Entry 4KAS (X-ray diffraction, 1.85 A resolution); this record covers chains B and C of the 4 polymer chains in the assembly.

Chain B (and C):
Name: Thymidylate synthase ThyX
Source organism: Thermotoga maritima
Notes: EC 2.1.1.148; fragment: tm0449; chain C of this document is another copy of the same molecule, construct and numbering; everything in this record applies to it too
UniProt: Q9WYT0 (THYX_THEMA); numbering as in UniProt (aligned over 1-220)
Amino-acid sequence (232 residues; numbered -11 to 220; the number before each row is that of its first residue; numbers below 1 keep their minus sign (Met-11 is residue -11)):
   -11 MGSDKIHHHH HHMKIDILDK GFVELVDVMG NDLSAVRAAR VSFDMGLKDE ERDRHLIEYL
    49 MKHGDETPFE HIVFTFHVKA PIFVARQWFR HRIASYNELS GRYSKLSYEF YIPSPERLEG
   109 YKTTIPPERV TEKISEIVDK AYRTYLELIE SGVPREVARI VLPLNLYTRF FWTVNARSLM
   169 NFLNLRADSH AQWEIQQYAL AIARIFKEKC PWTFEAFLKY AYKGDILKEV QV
Unresolved in the structure: -11 to -1, 33-36 (chain C: -11 to -1, 33-35)
Construct notes: engineered mutation Met-11, Asp53 (His in Q9WYT0); expression tag (-10 to 0)
Ligand contacts:
  - 2'-deoxyuridine-5'-monophosphate (DU), molecule 1: Arg74, Gln75, Arg78, Arg174
  - 2'-deoxyuridine-5'-monophosphate (DU), molecule 2: Phe77, Glu86, Leu87, Ser88, Gly89, Arg90, Arg147
  - FAD (flavin-adenine dinucleotide), molecule 1: Ser30, Asp53, Glu54, Thr55, Glu58, Ile81, Asn163, Arg165, Ser166, Asn169
  - FAD, molecule 2: Ala82, Ser83, Tyr84, Asn85, Glu86, Ser88, Arg90, Tyr91
Curated features (UniProtKB/Swiss-Prot):
  - motif: Arg78 to Ser88 (ThyX motif)
  - active site: Arg174 (Involved in ionization of N3 of dUMP, leading to its activation)
  - binding site (FAD): Thr55, Arg78 to Ile81, Glu86, Asn163 to Arg165, Asn169
  - binding site (dUMP): Gln75 to Arg78, Glu86 to Arg90, Arg147, Arg174
  - mutagenesis: Ser88 (S88A/C: Still catalytically active although shows a large decrease in activity), Arg90 (R90A: Binds dUMP 670-fold weaker than wild-type), Glu144 (E144A: Shows 0.113% of wild-type activity; E144R: Shows 0.016% of wild-type activity), Arg174 (R174A: Still catalytically active although only shows 0.0008% of wild-type activity. Binds dUMP 7300-fold weaker than wild-type; R174K: Loss of catalytic activity)
From the paper describing this entry:
  - binding site for 2'-deoxyuridine-5'-monophosphate: Ser88, Gly89, Arg90
  - mutagenesis - H53D: decreased binding to flavin-adenine dinucleotide
  - mutagenesis - H53D: decreased catalytic activity (citing earlier work)

Interface between chain B and chain C:
Contacting residue pairs - 80 pairs, chain B then chain C:
  Ile70(B) - Arg74(C)
  Ile70(B) - Leu152(C)  hydrophobic
  Phe71(B) - Arg147(C)
  Phe71(B) - Ile148(C)  hydrophobic
  Arg74(B) - Ile70(C)
  Arg74(B) - Arg74(C)
  Arg74(B) - Glu86(C)  salt bridge
  Gln75(B) - Arg90(C)
  Gln75(B) - Arg147(C)
  Phe77(B) - Arg78(C)
  Arg78(B) - Phe77(C)
  Arg78(B) - Tyr84(C)  hydrogen bond (side chain-backbone)
  Arg80(B) - Arg80(C)
  Arg80(B) - Ala82(C)  hydrogen bond (side chain-backbone)
  Arg80(B) - Ser83(C)
  Ala82(B) - Arg80(C)  hydrogen bond (backbone-side chain)
  Ser83(B) - Arg80(C)
  Tyr84(B) - Arg78(C)  hydrogen bond (backbone-side chain)
  Glu86(B) - Arg74(C)  salt bridge
  Arg90(B) - Gln75(C)
  Arg90(B) - His178(C)  hydrogen bond (side chain-backbone)
  Arg90(B) - Ala179(C)
  Arg90(B) - Gln180(C)
  Pro101(B) - Ile148(C)  hydrophobic
  Arg105(B) - Glu144(C)  salt bridge
  Arg105(B) - Val145(C)
  Tyr109(B) - Pro142(C)
  Lys110(B) - Gly140(C)
  Thr111(B) - Ser139(C)
  Thr111(B) - Gly140(C)
  Thr112(B) - Ser139(C)  hydrogen bond (backbone-backbone)
  Val118(B) - Val141(C)  hydrophobic
  Lys121(B) - Glu135(C)  salt bridge
  Ile122(B) - Val149(C)  hydrophobic
  Ile125(B) - Lys128(C)
  Ile125(B) - Ala129(C)
  Ile125(B) - Thr132(C)
  Ile125(B) - Val149(C)  hydrophobic
  Lys128(B) - Ile125(C)
  Ala129(B) - Ile125(C)
  Leu136(B) - Val118(C)  hydrophobic
  Ser139(B) - Thr111(C)
  Ser139(B) - Thr112(C)  hydrogen bond (backbone-backbone)
  Ser139(B) - Ile113(C)
  Gly140(B) - Lys110(C)
  Gly140(B) - Thr111(C)
  Val141(B) - Val118(C)  hydrophobic
  Pro142(B) - Leu106(C)
  Pro142(B) - Tyr109(C)
  Glu144(B) - Arg105(C)  salt bridge
  Glu144(B) - Gln180(C)  hydrogen bond (backbone-side chain)
  Val145(B) - Arg105(C)
  Arg147(B) - Arg74(C)
  Arg147(B) - Gln75(C)
  Arg147(B) - Leu152(C)
  Arg147(B) - Gln180(C)  hydrogen bond
  Ile148(B) - Phe71(C)  hydrophobic
  Ile148(B) - Tyr99(C)
  Ile148(B) - Pro101(C)  hydrophobic
  Ile148(B) - Pro151(C)
  Ile148(B) - Leu152(C)  hydrogen bond (backbone-backbone)
  Ile148(B) - Asn153(C)  hydrogen bond (backbone-backbone)
  Val149(B) - Ile122(C)  hydrophobic
  Val149(B) - Ile125(C)  hydrophobic
  Val149(B) - Pro151(C)
  Leu150(B) - Pro151(C)
  Leu150(B) - Leu152(C)  hydrogen bond (backbone-backbone)
  Pro151(B) - Ile148(C)
  Pro151(B) - Val149(C)
  Pro151(B) - Leu150(C)
  Leu152(B) - Arg147(C)
  Leu152(B) - Ile148(C)  hydrogen bond (backbone-backbone)
  Leu152(B) - Leu150(C)  hydrogen bond (backbone-backbone)
  Leu152(B) - Leu152(C)  hydrophobic
  Asn153(B) - Ile148(C)  hydrogen bond (backbone-backbone)
  His178(B) - Arg90(C)  hydrogen bond (backbone-side chain)
  Ala179(B) - Arg90(C)
  Gln180(B) - Arg90(C)
  Gln180(B) - Glu144(C)  hydrogen bond (side chain-backbone)
  Gln180(B) - Arg147(C)  hydrogen bond
Also at the interface, not in a pair above, chain B (52 interface residues in all): Ala73, Asn85, Tyr91, Tyr99, Leu106, Ile113, Thr132, Glu135, Glu138, Thr156, Trp181
Also at the interface, not in a pair above, chain C (51 interface residues in all): Ala73, Asn85, Tyr91, Lys121, Leu136, Glu138, Trp181

In short:
52 residues of chain B and 51 residues of chain C are in contact, with 18 hydrogen bonds and 5 salt bridges.
Among the polar pairs are Arg74(B)-Glu86(C), Arg105(B)-Glu144(C) and Lys121(B)-Glu135(C). From the paper: a
binding site for 2'-deoxyuridine-5'-monophosphate at Ser88(B), Gly89(B) and Arg90(B); H53D of chain B reduces
binding to flavin-adenine dinucleotide.
Chain B and chain C are both Thymidylate synthase ThyX (Thermotoga maritima); the structure, Crystal structure
of FDTS from T. maritima mutant (H53D) with FAD and dUMP, was determined by X-ray diffraction, deposited
together with 4KAR and 4KAT.
